Entry 7W29 (X-ray diffraction, 2.90 A resolution); this record covers chains P and A.

[Chain P]
Molecule: Actin, cytoplasmic 1, N-terminally processed
UniProtKB: P60709 (ACTB_HUMAN); numbering as in UniProt (aligned over 66-81)
Chain sequence (16 residues; numbered 66 to 81; the number before each row is that of its first residue):
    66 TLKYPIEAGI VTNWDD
Sequence notes: conflict Ala73 (His in P60709)
Modified positions: Ala73 (L-ornithine; ORN)
UniProt features mapped onto this chain:
  - natural variant: Pro70 (P70A: In BRWS1)
  - mutagenesis: Tyr69 (Y69A: Decreased interaction with SETD3), Ile71 (I71A: Decreased interaction with SETD3; I71A: Impaired methylation by SETD3), Gly74 (G74A: Impaired methylation by SETD3), Trp79 (W79E: Does not affect methylation by SETD3), Asp80 (D80A: Decreased interaction with SETD3), Asp81 (D81A: Decreased interaction with SETD3)

[Chain A]
Molecule: Histone-lysine N-methyltransferase setd3
Organism: Homo sapiens
Notes: EC 2.1.1.43; fragment: setd3
UniProtKB: Q86TU7 (SETD3_HUMAN); residues 0-497 here correspond to UniProt positions 1-498 (UniProt number = residue number + 1)
Chain sequence (499 residues; each row starts with the number of its first residue; numbers below 1 keep their minus sign (Ser-1 is residue -1)):
    -1 SMGKKSRVKT QKSGTGATAT VSPKEILNLT SELLQKCSSP APGPGKEWEE YVQIRTLVEK
    59 IRKKQKGLSV TFDGKREDYF PDLMKWASEN GASVEGFEMV NFKEEGFGLR ATRDIKAEEL
   119 FLWVPRKLLM TVESAKNSVL GPLYSQDRIL QAMGNIALAF HLLCERASPN SFWQPYIQTL
   179 PSEYDTPLYF EEDEVRYLQS TQAIHDVFSQ YKNTARQYAY FYKVIQTHPH ANKLPLKDSF
   239 TYEDYRWAVS SVMTRQNQIP TEDGSRVTLA LIPLWDMCNH TNGLITTGYN LEDDRCECVA
   299 LQDFRAGEQI YIFYGTRSNA EFVIHSGFFF DNNSHDRVKI KLGVSKSDRL YAMKAEVLAR
   359 AGIPTSSVFA LHFTEPPISA QLLAFLRVFC MTEEELKEHL LGDSAIDRIF TLGNSEFPVS
   419 WDNEVKLWTF LEDRASLLLK TYKTTIEEDK SVLKNHDLSV RAKMAIKLRL GEKEILEKAV
   479 KSAAVNREYY RQQMEEKAP
Disordered / not traced: -1 to 19, 495-497
Sequence notes: expression tag (-1)
UniProt features mapped onto this chain:
  - binding site (S-adenosyl-L-methionine): Arg74, Glu103 to Phe105, Arg253, Asp274 to His278, Ser324 to Phe326
Residues lining bound ligands: S-adenosylhomocysteine (SAH): Arg74, Glu102, Glu103, Gly104, Phe105, Pro179, Thr252, Arg253, Asp274, Met275, Cys276, Asn277, His278, Tyr312, Ser324, Gly325, Phe326, Phe328

[How chain P and chain A interact]
Contacting residue pairs (55; chain P residue first):
  Leu67(P) with Thr285(A)
  Tyr69(P) with Pro258(A), hydrophobic; Gly262(A); Thr285(A); Gly286(A); Tyr287(A), hydrogen bond (backbone-backbone); Leu289(A)
  Pro70(P) with Ile283(A), hydrophobic; Thr285(A)
  Ile71(P) with Asn255(A); Ile257(A), hydrophobic; Trp273(A), hydrophobic; Ile283(A); Thr285(A), hydrogen bond (backbone-backbone); Gly286(A); Tyr287(A); Cys294(A), hydrophobic
  Glu72(P) with Gln254(A); Asn255(A); Tyr312(A); Arg315(A), salt bridge
  Ala73(P) with Asn255(A); Trp273(A); Asp274(A); Tyr312(A), hydrogen bond (backbone-backbone); Arg315(A), hydrogen bond (backbone-side chain)
  Gly74(P) with Thr252(A); Gln254(A), hydrogen bond (backbone-backbone); Asn255(A), hydrogen bond (backbone-side chain); Arg315(A), hydrogen bond (backbone-side chain)
  Ile75(P) with Gln254(A), hydrogen bond (backbone-side chain); Gln256(A); Arg315(A)
  Val76(P) with Arg315(A); Glu319(A); His323(A)
  Thr77(P) with Asn153(A), hydrogen bond; Gln254(A), hydrogen bond
  Asn78(P) with Met151(A); Asn153(A), hydrogen bond (backbone-side chain)
  Trp79(P) with Met151(A); Asn153(A); Ile154(A), hydrophobic; Asn211(A); Gln215(A), hydrogen bond (backbone-side chain); Val247(A), hydrophobic; Val250(A), hydrophobic; Met251(A); Gln254(A)
  Asp80(P) with Asn211(A); Arg214(A), salt bridge
  Asp81(P) with Ile147(A); Met151(A); Arg214(A), salt bridge; Gln215(A), hydrogen bond
Other interface residues (no listed pair), chain A (35 interface residues in all): Leu267, Ile270, Cys276, Thr284, Ile310, Gly313

[Summary]
The interface between chain P and chain A involves 14 residues on one side and 35 on the other, with 13
hydrogen bonds and 3 salt bridges. Polar contacts include Glu72(P)-Arg315(A), Asp80(P)-Arg214(A) and
Asp81(P)-Arg214(A). Ligands of chain A: S-adenosylhomocysteine.
Chain P is Actin, cytoplasmic 1, N-terminally processed and chain A is Histone-lysine N-methyltransferase
setd3 (Homo sapiens); the structure, Crystal Structure of SETD3-SAH in complex with betaA-Orn73 peptide, was
determined by X-ray diffraction, deposited together with 7W28.
